PDB entry 4FMO | X-ray diffraction, 3.04 A resolution | chains A and B of the 3 polymer chains in the assembly

== Chain A ==
Name: DNA mismatch repair protein MLH1
From: Saccharomyces cerevisiae
UniProtKB: P38920 (MLH1_YEAST); residue numbers follow UniProt; this construct covers 485-769
Chain sequence (288 residues; each row starts with the number of its first residue):
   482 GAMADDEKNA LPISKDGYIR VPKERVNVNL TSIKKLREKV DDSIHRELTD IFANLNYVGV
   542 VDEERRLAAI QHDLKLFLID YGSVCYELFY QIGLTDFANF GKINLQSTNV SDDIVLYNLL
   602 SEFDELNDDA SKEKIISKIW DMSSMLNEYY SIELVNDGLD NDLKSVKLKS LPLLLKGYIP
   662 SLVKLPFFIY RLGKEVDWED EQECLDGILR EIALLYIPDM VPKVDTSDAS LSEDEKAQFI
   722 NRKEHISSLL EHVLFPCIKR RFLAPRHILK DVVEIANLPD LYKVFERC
Unresolved in the structure: 482-505
Sequence notes: expression tag (482-484)
Ion coordination: Mg2+ near D531 (its only coordinating residue here); Zn2+ site 1: C769 (shared with H703(B), E707(B), C817(B) of chain B)

== Chain B ==
Name: DNA mismatch repair protein PMS1
From: Saccharomyces cerevisiae
UniProtKB: P14242 (PMS1_YEAST); numbering as in UniProt (aligned over 635-873)
Chain sequence (240 residues; row label = number of the first residue in the row):
   634 GSKRKSEAQE NIIKNKDELE DFEQGEKYLT LTVSKNDFKK MEVVGQFNLG FIIVTRKVDN
   694 KYDLFIVDQH ASDEKYNFET LQAVTVFKSQ KLIIPQPVEL SVIDELVVLD NLPVFEKNGF
   754 KLKIDEEEEF GSRVKLLSLP TSKQTLFDLG DFNELIHLIK EDGGLRRDNI RCSKIRSMFA
   814 MRACRSSIMI GKPLNKKTMT RVVHNLSELD KPWNCPHGRP TMRHLMELRD WSSFSKDYEI
Unresolved in the structure: 634-650, 735-737, 743-744, 758-764, 795-797
Sequence notes: expression tag (634)
Ion coordination: Zn2+ site 1: H703, E707, C817 (shared with C769(A) of chain A); Zn2+ site 2: E707, C848, H850 (shared with C769(A) of chain A)

== Interface between chain A and chain B ==
Pairs across the interface - 84 pairs, chain A then chain B:
  V539(A) with V677(B); G678(B); Q679(B)
  G540(A) with V677(B)
  V541(A) with V677(B)
  V542(A) with V677(B), hydrophobic; T688(B); Y695(B), hydrogen bond (backbone-side chain); L697(B), hydrophobic; L861(B), hydrophobic
  D543(A) with Y695(B), hydrogen bond
  R546(A) with Y695(B); L861(B); R862(B); W864(B); S866(B), hydrogen bond (backbone-side chain)
  R547(A) with F867(B), hydrogen bond (side chain-backbone); D870(B), salt bridge; Y871(B)
  L548(A) with L861(B), hydrophobic; W864(B)
  Q552(A) with F680(B); N681(B), hydrogen bond
  L557(A) with F680(B), hydrophobic; I686(B), hydrophobic
  L559(A) with L697(B), hydrophobic; M859(B), hydrophobic; L861(B), hydrophobic; W864(B)
  D561(A) with W864(B); S866(B); F867(B), hydrogen bond (side chain-backbone)
  S564(A) with F867(B)
  Y567(A) with F867(B), hydrophobic
  F604(A) with I873(B), hydrophobic
  K665(A) with D870(B), salt bridge; Y871(B)
  F668(A) with D870(B); Y871(B); I873(B), hydrophobic
  Y671(A) with I873(B), hydrophobic
  R672(A) with K869(B); D870(B), hydrogen bond (side chain-backbone); Y871(B); E872(B), hydrogen bond (side chain-backbone)
  L695(A) with F867(B), hydrophobic; K869(B); D870(B)
  I698(A) with F867(B), hydrophobic
  D700(A) with Y871(B)
  M701(A) with S866(B); F867(B); S868(B); Y871(B), hydrogen bond (backbone-side chain)
  K704(A) with K690(B); Y695(B), hydrogen bond
  D706(A) with K673(B), salt bridge
  S708(A) with K673(B), hydrogen bond
  K724(A) with E675(B), salt bridge
  D752(A) with W864(B)
  I756(A) with L697(B), hydrophobic; M859(B), hydrophobic
  A757(A) with L858(B), hydrophobic
  L759(A) with F680(B), hydrophobic; N681(B)
  L762(A) with F680(B), hydrophobic; I699(B), hydrophobic
  Y763(A) with N681(B), hydrogen bond; F684(B), hydrophobic
  V765(A) with F655(B); P853(B)
  F766(A) with F684(B), hydrophobic; I699(B); D701(B); P853(B); T854(B); M855(B); R856(B)
  E767(A) with R852(B), salt bridge
  R768(A) with R852(B), hydrogen bond (backbone-side chain)
  C769(A) with H703(B), hydrogen bond; E707(B), hydrogen bond; H850(B); R852(B)
Also at the interface, not in a pair above, chain A (43 interface residues in all): A550, K556, G563, E676, K751
Also at the interface, not in a pair above, chain B (39 interface residues in all): C817, C848

== Summary ==
43 residues of chain A face 39 of chain B across their interface; the contacts include 15 hydrogen bonds and 5
salt bridges. Polar contacts include R547(A)-D870(B), K665(A)-D870(B) and D706(A)-K673(B). The Zn2+ site 1 is
built by C769(A), H703(B), E707(B) and C817(B).
Chain A is DNA mismatch repair protein MLH1 and chain B is DNA mismatch repair protein PMS1, both from
Saccharomyces cerevisiae; the structure, Structure of the C-terminal domain of the Saccharomyces cerevisiae
MUTL alpha (MLH1/PMS1) heterodimer bound to a ..., was determined by X-ray diffraction together with 4FMN from
the same study.
